3O7V - chains X and A; structure by X-ray diffraction, 2.10 A resolution.

[Chain X]
Name: Piwi-like protein 1
Organism: Homo sapiens
Notes: fragment: PAZ domain
UniProtKB: Q96J94 (PIWL1_HUMAN); residue numbers follow UniProt; this construct covers 276-399
Sequence (124 residues; each row starts with the number of its first residue):
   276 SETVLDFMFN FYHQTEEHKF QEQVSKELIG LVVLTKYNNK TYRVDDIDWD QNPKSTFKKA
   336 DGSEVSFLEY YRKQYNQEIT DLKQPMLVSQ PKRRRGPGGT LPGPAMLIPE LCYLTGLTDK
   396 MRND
Unresolved in the structure: 276, 368-377, 394-399
Modified residues: Mse-283 (selenomethionine; parent Met); Mse-361 (selenomethionine; parent Met); Mse-381 (selenomethionine; parent Met)
Differences from the reference sequence: engineered mutation Mse-361 (Val in Q96J94)
Curated features (UniProtKB/Swiss-Prot):
  - region: Thr-316 to Arg-318 (Required for binding 2'-O-methylated 3'-end of piRNAs)
  - site: Mse-381 (Required for binding 2'-O-methylated 3'-end of piRNAs)
  - modified residue: Arg-370 (Omega-N-methylarginine)
  - mutagenesis: Pro-379 (P379H: Impairs binding to 2'-O-methylated 3'-end of piRNAs; when associated with Y-381), Mse-381 (M381Y: Impairs binding to 2'-O-methylated 3'-end of piRNAs; when associated with H-379)
Reported in the primary citation:
  - binding site for the 14-nt RNA strand (chain A): Tyr-317, Phe-332, Phe-342, Tyr-346, Pro-379, Ala-380, Mse-381, Leu-382
  - conformationally variable residues (order/disorder transition): Arg-368 to Pro-377
  - mutagenesis - P379H/M381Y: unchanged binding to the 14-nt RNA strand (chain A)

[Chain A]
Molecule: 14-nt RNA strand
Sequence (14 nucleotides; row label = number of the first residue in the row):
     1 GCGAAUAUUC GCUU
Modified residues: OMU (o2'-methyluridine 5'-monophosphate) at position 14

[Chain X / chain A interface]
Residue-residue contacts (22):
  Tyr-312(X) / OMU_14(A)  hydrogen bond to the phosphate
  Asn-313(X) / C12(A)  base contact
  Asn-313(X) / U13(A)  phosphate contact
  Tyr-317(X) / U13(A)  hydrogen bond to the sugar
  Tyr-317(X) / OMU_14(A)  phosphate contact
  Phe-332(X) / OMU_14(A)  base contact
  Lys-334(X) / OMU_14(A)  base contact
  Ala-335(X) / U13(A)  base contact
  Ala-335(X) / OMU_14(A)  hydrogen bond to the base
  Phe-342(X) / OMU_14(A)  phosphate contact
  Tyr-345(X) / OMU_14(A)  hydrogen bond to the phosphate
  Tyr-346(X) / OMU_14(A)  hydrogen bond to the phosphate
  Gln-349(X) / G11(A)  hydrogen bond to the base
  Gln-349(X) / C12(A)  sugar contact
  Tyr-350(X) / G11(A)  base contact
  Tyr-350(X) / C12(A)  hydrogen bond to the sugar
  Tyr-350(X) / U13(A)  sugar contact
  Tyr-350(X) / OMU_14(A)  hydrogen bond to the phosphate
  Pro-379(X) / OMU_14(A)  base contact
  Ala-380(X) / OMU_14(A)  sugar contact
  Mse-381(X) / OMU_14(A)  hydrogen bond to the sugar
  Leu-382(X) / OMU_14(A)  sugar contact
Interface residues without a listed pair, chain X (17 interface residues in all): Lys-315, Lys-333

[Summary]
17 residues of chain X and 4 residues of chain A are in contact, with 9 hydrogen bonds. Polar contacts include
Ala-335(X)/OMU_14(A), Gln-349(X)/G11(A) and Tyr-317(X)/U13(A). The paper reports a binding site for the 14-nt
RNA strand (chain A) at Tyr-317(X), Phe-332(X) and Phe-342(X) among others; P379H/M381Y of chain X leave
binding to the 14-nt RNA strand (chain A) unchanged.
Here chain X is Piwi-like protein 1 (Homo sapiens) and chain A is a 14-nt RNA strand. Entry 3O7V (Crystal
Structure of human Hiwi1 (V361M) PAZ domain (residues 277-399) in complex with 14-mer RNA (12-bp ...) was
determined by X-ray diffraction, deposited together with 3O3I, 3O6E and 3O7X.
